PDB entry 7WBW | electron microscopy, 7.10 A resolution (low resolution: residue-level contacts below are approximate; hydrogen-bond / salt-bridge calls are withheld) | chains T and f of the 26 polymer chains in the assembly

== Chain T ==
Molecule: 198-nt DNA strand
Sequence (198 nucleotides; each row starts with the number of its first residue; numbers below 1 keep their minus sign (DA-72 is residue -72)):
   -72 ATCAGAATCCCGGTGCCGAGGCCGCTCAATTGGTCGTAGACAGCTCTAGC
   -22 ACCGCTTAAACGCACGTACGCGCTGTCCCCCGCGTTTTAACCGCCAAGGG
    28 GATTACACCCAAGACACCAGGCACGAGACAGCAAAAAACAACGAAAACGG
    78 CCACCACCCAAACACACCAAACACAAGAGCTAATTGACTGACGTAAGC
Disordered / not traced: 82-125

== Chain f ==
Protein: Histone H4
Source organism: Homo sapiens
UniProt: P62805 (H4_HUMAN); residues 1-102 here correspond to UniProt positions 2-103 (UniProt number = residue number + 1)
Sequence (106 residues; row label = number of the first residue in the row; numbers below 1 keep their minus sign (Gly-3 is residue -3)):
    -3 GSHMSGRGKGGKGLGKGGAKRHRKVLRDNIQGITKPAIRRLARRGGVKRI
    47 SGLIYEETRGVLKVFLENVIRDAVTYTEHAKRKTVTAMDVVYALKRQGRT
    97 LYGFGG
Disordered / not traced: -3 to 24
Differences from the reference sequence: expression tag (-3 to 0)
UniProt features mapped onto this chain:
  - DNA-binding region: Lys16 to Lys20
  - modified residue: Ser1 (N-acetylserine), Arg3 (Asymmetric dimethylarginine), Lys5 (N6-(2-hydroxyisobutyryl)lysine), Lys8 (N6-(2-hydroxyisobutyryl)lysine), Lys12 (N6-(2-hydroxyisobutyryl)lysine), Lys16 (N6-(2-hydroxyisobutyryl)lysine), Lys20 (N6,N6,N6-trimethyllysine), Lys31 (N6-(2-hydroxyisobutyryl)lysine), Lys44 (N6-(2-hydroxyisobutyryl)lysine), Ser47 (Phosphoserine), Tyr51 (Phosphotyrosine), Lys59 (N6-(2-hydroxyisobutyryl)lysine), Lys77 (N6-(2-hydroxyisobutyryl)lysine), Lys79 (N6-(2-hydroxyisobutyryl)lysine), Thr80 (Phosphothreonine), Tyr88 (Phosphotyrosine), Lys91 (N6-(2-hydroxyisobutyryl)lysine)
  - cross-link (Glycyl lysine isopeptide (Lys-Gly)): Lys12 (interchain with G-Cter in SUMO2), Lys20 (interchain with G-Cter in SUMO2), Lys31 (interchain with G-Cter in SUMO2), Lys59 (interchain with G-Cter in SUMO2), Lys79 (interchain with G-Cter in SUMO2), Lys91 (interchain with G-Cter in SUMO2)

== Chain T / chain f interface ==
Contacting residue pairs - 19 pairs, chain T then chain f:
  DC6(T) with Arg45(f)
  DC7(T) with Arg45(f); Ile46(f); Ser47(f)
  DC8(T) with Arg39(f); Lys44(f); Arg45(f); Ile46(f)
  DG9(T) with Arg35(f); Arg39(f)
  DG27(T) with Lys79(f); Thr80(f)
  DG28(T) with Arg78(f); Lys79(f); Thr80(f); Thr82(f)
  DA29(T) with Arg78(f); Thr82(f); Met84(f)
Interface residues without a listed pair, chain f (12 interface residues in all): Gly48

== Summary ==
7 residues of chain T face 12 of chain f across their interface. From UniProt: a DNA-binding region on chain
f.
Here chain T is a 198-nt DNA strand and chain f is Histone H4 (Homo sapiens). Entry 7WBW (RNA polymerase II
elongation complex bound with Elf1 and Spt4/5, stalled at SHL(-3.5) of the nucleosome) was determined by
electron microscopy (same publication as 7WBV, 7WBX and 8HE5).
